4C9A - chains A and C of the 4 polymer chains in the assembly; structure by X-ray diffraction, 2.40 A resolution.

== Chain A (and C) ==
Protein: E3 ubiquitin-protein ligase ZNRF3
Organism: Mus musculus
Notes: EC 6.3.2.-; fragment: ectodomain, residues 1-165; chain C of this document is another copy of the same molecule, construct and numbering; everything in this record applies to it too
UniProtKB: Q5SSZ7 (ZNRF3_MOUSE); residues 53-205 here correspond to UniProt positions 4-156 (UniProt number = residue number - 49)
Sequence (165 residues; each row starts with the number of its first residue):
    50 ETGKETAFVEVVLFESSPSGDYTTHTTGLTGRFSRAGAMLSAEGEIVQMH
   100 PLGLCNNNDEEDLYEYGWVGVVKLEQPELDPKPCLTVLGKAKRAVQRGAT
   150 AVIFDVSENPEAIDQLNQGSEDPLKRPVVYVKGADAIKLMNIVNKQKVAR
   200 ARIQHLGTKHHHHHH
Unresolved in the structure: 50-52, 206-214 (chain C: 50-53, 206-214)
Sequence notes: expression tag (50-52, 206-214)
Disulfides: C104-C133
Reported in the primary citation:
  - mutagenesis - S90C: increased binding to LGR5ecto-RspoFu1-Fu2 complex

== Chain A / chain C interface ==
Contacting residue pairs - 60 pairs, chain A then chain C:
  V61(A) with Y115(C), hydrophobic
  F63(A) with Y115(C), hydrophobic
  S65(A) with L112(C)
  P67(A) with E109(C)
  S68(A) with D108(C); E109(C); E110(C)
  G69(A) with L112(C); R146(C)
  D70(A) with R142(C), salt bridge; Q145(C); R146(C)
  Y71(A) with L112(C), hydrophobic; Y113(C), hydrogen bond (side chain-backbone); E114(C); Y115(C), hydrogen bond (side chain-backbone); Q145(C), hydrogen bond (backbone-backbone); R146(C); G147(C)
  T73(A) with Y115(C)
  L89(A) with Q203(C)
  S90(A) with S90(C), hydrogen bond
  A91(A) with E92(C)
  E92(A) with A91(C); E92(C), hydrogen bond (backbone-side chain); T149(C), hydrogen bond; R175(C), salt bridge; R199(C), hydrogen bond (backbone-side chain)
  G93(A) with R199(C)
  D108(A) with S68(C)
  L112(A) with Y71(C)
  Y113(A) with Y71(C), hydrogen bond (backbone-side chain)
  E114(A) with Y71(C)
  Y115(A) with V61(C), hydrophobic; F63(C), hydrophobic; Y71(C), hydrogen bond (backbone-side chain); T73(C); R199(C); R201(C), hydrogen bond
  G116(A) with R199(C), hydrogen bond (backbone-side chain)
  R142(A) with D70(C), salt bridge
  Q145(A) with D70(C); Y71(C), hydrogen bond (backbone-backbone)
  R146(A) with G69(C); D70(C); Y71(C)
  G147(A) with Y71(C)
  T149(A) with E92(C), hydrogen bond; R201(C), hydrogen bond
  R175(A) with E92(C), salt bridge; R201(C)
  R199(A) with E92(C), hydrogen bond (side chain-backbone); G93(C); Y115(C); G116(C), hydrogen bond (side chain-backbone); R199(C)
  R201(A) with Y115(C), hydrogen bond; T149(C), hydrogen bond; R175(C)
  Q203(A) with S90(C), hydrogen bond
Interface residues without a listed pair, chain A (31 interface residues in all): E109, E110
Interface residues without a listed pair, chain C (31 interface residues in all): S65, P67, L89

== In short ==
The chain A/chain C interface involves 31 residues from each chain, with 19 hydrogen bonds and 4 salt bridges.
Polar pairs include D70(A)-R142(C), E92(A)-R175(C) and Y71(A)-Y113(C). From the paper: S90C of chain A
increases binding to LGR5ecto-RspoFu1-Fu2 complex.
Both chains are E3 ubiquitin-protein ligase ZNRF3 (Mus musculus). Entry 4C9A (Mouse ZNRF3 ectodomain in
complex with Xenopus RSPO2 Fu1-Fu2 (Seleno Met) crystal form I) was determined by X-ray diffraction (same
publication as 4C99, 4C9E, 4C9R, 4C9U and 4C9V).
